7ETU - chains B and A; structure by X-ray diffraction, 1.39 A resolution.

Chain B:
Protein: peptide-inhibitor hit
Amino-acid sequence (5 residues; each row starts with the number of its first residue):
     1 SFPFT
Reported in the primary citation:
  - contacts within the chain: Ser1-Phe4 (hydrogen bond), Phe2-Pro3, Pro3-Phe4

Chain A:
Protein: Peptidyl-prolyl cis-trans isomerase FKBP5
Organism: Homo sapiens
Notes: EC 5.2.1.8
UniProtKB: Q13451 (FKBP5_HUMAN); residues 16-140 here = UniProt positions 16-140
Amino-acid sequence (128 residues; row label = number of the first residue in the row):
    13 GAPATVTEQGEDITSKKDRGVLKIVKRVGNGEETPMIGDKVYVHYKGKLS
    63 NGKKFDSSHDRNEPFVFSLGKGQVIKAWDIGVATMKKGEICHLLCKPEYA
   113 YGSAGSLPKIPSNATLFFEIELLDFKGE
Disordered / not traced: 140
Differences from the reference sequence: expression tag (13-15); engineered mutation Thr19 (Ala in Q13451)
UniProt features mapped onto this chain:
  - modified residue: Lys28 (N6-acetyllysine)
  - mutagenesis: Lys28 (K28Q: Mimics acetylation; impaired interaction with AKT1 and PHLPP1; when associated with Q-155; K28R: Decreased acetylation; promotes interaction with AKT1 and PHLPP1; when associated with R-155)

How chain B and chain A interact:
Pairs across the interface - 21 pairs, chain B then chain A:
  Phe2(B) - Tyr57(A)  hydrophobic
  Phe2(B) - Phe67(A)  hydrophobic
  Phe2(B) - Asp68(A)
  Phe2(B) - Trp90(A)  hydrophobic
  Phe2(B) - Tyr113(A)
  Phe2(B) - Ser118(A)
  Phe2(B) - Ile122(A)  hydrophobic
  Phe2(B) - Phe130(A)  hydrophobic
  Pro3(B) - Tyr57(A)
  Pro3(B) - Phe77(A)  hydrophobic
  Pro3(B) - Val86(A)
  Pro3(B) - Trp90(A)  hydrophobic
  Pro3(B) - Tyr113(A)
  Phe4(B) - Phe77(A)  hydrophobic
  Phe4(B) - Gln85(A)
  Phe4(B) - Tyr113(A)  hydrogen bond (backbone-side chain)
  Thr5(B) - Gly84(A)
  Thr5(B) - Gln85(A)
  Thr5(B) - Val86(A)
  Thr5(B) - Ile87(A)
  Thr5(B) - Tyr113(A)
Interface residues without a listed pair, chain B (5 interface residues in all): Ser1
Interface residues without a listed pair, chain A (14 interface residues in all): Leu119
Interface features reported in the paper:
  - residue pairs: Gln85(A)-Thr5(B) (hydrogen bond), Ile87(A)-Pro3(B), Trp90(A)-Pro3(B), Tyr113(A)-Phe4(B) (hydrogen bond), Ser118(A)-Phe2(B) (water-mediated contact), Leu119(A)-Phe2(B) (water-mediated contact)
  - interface residues, chain A: Tyr57(A), Phe67(A), Asp68(A), Phe77(A), Gln85(A), Val86(A), Ile87(A), Tyr113(A), Phe130(A)
  - interface residues, chain A: Leu119(A) (from molecular simulation)

Overview:
Chain B and chain A form an interface of 5 and 14 residues respectively; the contacts include 1 hydrogen bond.
The hydrogen-bonded pair is Phe4(B)-Tyr113(A). The authors report hydrogen bonds between Gln85(A) and Thr5(B)
and Tyr113(A) and Phe4(B); contacts between Ile87(A) and Pro3(B) and Trp90(A) and Pro3(B); water-mediated
contacts between Ser118(A) and Phe2(B) and Leu119(A) and Phe2(B). From the paper: interface residues Tyr57(A),
Phe67(A) and Asp68(A) among others; contacts within the chain involving Ser1(B), Phe4(B) and Pro3(B) among
others.
Here chain B is peptide-inhibitor hit and chain A is Peptidyl-prolyl cis-trans isomerase FKBP5 (Homo sapiens).
Entry 7ETU (The FK1 domain of FKBP51 in complex with peptide-inhibitor hit SFPFT) was determined by X-ray
diffraction, deposited together with 7ETT and 7ETV.
